PDB entry 6HV9 | electron microscopy, 4.98 A resolution (low resolution: residue-level contacts below are approximate; hydrogen-bond / salt-bridge calls are withheld) | chains 4 and 7 of the 16 polymer chains in the assembly

[Chain 4]
Name: DNA replication licensing factor MCM4
Organism: Saccharomyces cerevisiae
Notes: EC 3.6.4.12
UniProt: P30665 (MCM4_YEAST); residues 1-933 here = UniProt positions 1-933
Sequence (933 residues; numbered 1 to 933; the number before each row is that of its first residue):
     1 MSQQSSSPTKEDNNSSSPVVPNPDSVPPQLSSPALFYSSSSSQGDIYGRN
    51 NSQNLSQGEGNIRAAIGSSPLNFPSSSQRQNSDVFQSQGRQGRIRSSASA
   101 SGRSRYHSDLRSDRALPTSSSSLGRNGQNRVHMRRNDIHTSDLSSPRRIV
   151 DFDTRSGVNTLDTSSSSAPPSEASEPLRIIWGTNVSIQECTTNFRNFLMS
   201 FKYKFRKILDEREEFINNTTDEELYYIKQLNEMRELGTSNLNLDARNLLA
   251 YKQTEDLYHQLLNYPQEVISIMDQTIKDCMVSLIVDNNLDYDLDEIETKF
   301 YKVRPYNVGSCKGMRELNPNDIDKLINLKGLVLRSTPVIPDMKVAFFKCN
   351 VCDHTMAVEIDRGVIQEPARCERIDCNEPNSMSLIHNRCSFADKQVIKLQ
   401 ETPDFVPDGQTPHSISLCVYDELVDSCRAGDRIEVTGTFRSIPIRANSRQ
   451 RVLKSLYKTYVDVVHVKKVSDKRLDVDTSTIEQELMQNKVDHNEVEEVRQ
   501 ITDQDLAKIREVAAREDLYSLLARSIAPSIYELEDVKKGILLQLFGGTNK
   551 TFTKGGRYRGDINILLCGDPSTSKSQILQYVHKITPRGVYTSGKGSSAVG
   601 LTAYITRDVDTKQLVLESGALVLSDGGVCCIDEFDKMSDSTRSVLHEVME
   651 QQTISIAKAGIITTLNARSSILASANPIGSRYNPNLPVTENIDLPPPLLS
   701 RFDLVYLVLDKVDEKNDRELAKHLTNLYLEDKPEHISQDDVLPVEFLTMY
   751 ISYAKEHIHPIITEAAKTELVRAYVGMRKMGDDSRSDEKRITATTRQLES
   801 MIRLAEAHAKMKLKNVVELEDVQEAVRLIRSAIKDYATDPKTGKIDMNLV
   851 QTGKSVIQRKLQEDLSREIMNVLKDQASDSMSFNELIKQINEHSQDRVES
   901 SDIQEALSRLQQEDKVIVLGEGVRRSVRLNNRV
Not modelled in the structure: 1-176, 213-220, 239-240, 300-309, 406-410, 470-484, 486-500, 502, 600, 733-738, 783-792, 839-933
Swiss-Prot annotation at these positions:
  - motif: Ser700 to Asp703 (Arginine finger)
  - binding site (ATP): Gly568 to Ser575
  - modified residue (Phosphoserine): Ser52, Ser56, Ser69
  - mutagenesis: Lys574 (K574A: Loss of MCM2-7 complex helicase activity)

[Chain 7]
Name: DNA replication licensing factor MCM7
Organism: Saccharomyces cerevisiae
Notes: EC 3.6.4.12
UniProt: P38132 (MCM7_YEAST); residue numbers follow UniProt; this construct covers 1-845
Sequence (845 residues; numbered 1 to 845; the number before each row is that of its first residue):
     1 MSAALPSIQLPVDYNNLFNEITDFLVTFKQDTLSSDATRNENEDENLDAE
    51 NIEQHLLEKGPKYMAMLQKVANRELNSVIIDLDDILQYQNEKFLQGTQAD
   101 DLVSAIQQNANHFTELFCRAIDNNMPLPTKEIDYKDDVLDVILNQRRLRN
   151 ERMLSDRTNEIRSENLMDTTMDPPSSMNDALREVVEDETELFPPNLTRRY
   201 FLYFKPLSQNCARRYRKKAISSKPLSVRQIKGDFLGQLITVRGIITRVSD
   251 VKPAVEVIAYTCDQCGYEVFQEVNSRTFTPLSECTSEECSQNQTKGQLFM
   301 STRASKFSAFQECKIQELSQQVPVGHIPRSLNIHVNGTLVRSLSPGDIVD
   351 VTGIFLPAPYTGFKALKAGLLTETYLEAQFVRQHKKKFASFSLTSDVEER
   401 VMELITSGDVYNRLAKSIAPEIYGNLDVKKALLLLLVGGVDKRVGDGMKI
   451 RGDINVCLMGDPGVAKSQLLKAICKISPRGVYTTGKGSSGVGLTAAVMKD
   501 PVTDEMILEGGALVLADNGICCIDEFDKMDESDRTAIHEVMEQQTISISK
   551 AGINTTLNARTSILAAANPLYGRYNPRLSPLDNINLPAALLSRFDILFLM
   601 LDIPSRDDDEKLAEHVTYVHMHNKQPDLDFTPVEPSKMREYIAYAKTKRP
   651 VMSEAVNDYVVQAYIRLRQDSKREMDSKFSFGQATPRTLLGIIRLSQALA
   701 KLRLADMVDIDDVEEALRLVRVSKESLYQETNKSKEDESPTTKIFTIIKK
   751 MLQETGKNTLSYENIVKTVRLRGFTMLQLSNCIQEYSYLNVWHLINEGNT
   801 LKFVDDGTMDTDQEDSLVSTPKLAPQTTASANVSAQDSDIDLQDA
Not modelled in the structure: 1-3, 32-58, 78-82, 145-191, 216-222, 361-367, 391-393, 442-444, 465, 478-479, 495-496, 504-505, 519-521, 562, 730-845
Swiss-Prot annotation at these positions:
  - motif: Ser592 to Asp595 (Arginine finger)
  - binding site (ATP): Tyr423, Gly463, Ala465, Lys466, Ser467, Asn568, Arg593, Arg687
  - modified residue: Thr811 (Phosphothreonine), Ser819 (Phosphoserine), Ser838 (Phosphoserine)
  - mutagenesis: Lys466 (K466A: Loss of MCM2-7 complex helicase activity)

[Chain 4 / chain 7 interface]
Contacting residue pairs (54; chain 4 residue first):
  Asn184(4) with Val141(7)
  Asp256(4) with Tyr134(7)
  His259(4) with Tyr134(7)
  Asn263(4) with Arg303(7)
  Arg315(4) with Asp250(7); Val251(7); Gln311(7); Arg341(7)
  Leu317(4) with Arg341(7)
  Asn318(4) with Arg341(7)
  Pro319(4) with Pro253(7)
  Ile322(4) with Arg303(7); Phe307(7)
  Asp323(4) with Thr302(7); Arg303(7)
  Arg334(4) with Gly552(7)
  Gln400(4) with Thr555(7)
  Pro443(4) with Met300(7)
  Arg451(4) with Pro280(7)
  Val452(4) with Phe278(7)
  Leu453(4) with Arg276(7); Thr277(7); Phe278(7)
  Lys454(4) with Arg276(7); Thr277(7)
  Ser455(4) with Val255(7); Arg276(7)
  Leu456(4) with Lys252(7); Pro253(7); Val255(7); Phe310(7)
  Tyr457(4) with Pro253(7); Val255(7); Phe278(7)
  Thr459(4) with Pro253(7)
  Ser571(4) with Lys672(7); Ala684(7); Thr685(7); Pro686(7)
  Gln576(4) with Met448(7)
  Val609(4) with Met506(7); Ala551(7)
  Ser680(4) with Gln683(7)
  Arg681(4) with Met675(7); Gln683(7)
  Asp710(4) with Lys672(7); Met675(7); Gln683(7)
  Asp717(4) with Ile665(7); Arg668(7)
  Lys722(4) with Val661(7)
  Thr725(4) with Asn657(7); Val661(7)
  Leu729(4) with Met652(7)
Interface residues without a listed pair, chain 4 (50 interface residues in all): Trp181, Gln260, Tyr264, Glu316, Leu333, Arg362, Thr411, Pro412, Ser441, Pro570, Lys594, Val712, Glu714, Arg718, Ala721, Leu724, Tyr728, Asp731, Lys732
Interface residues without a listed pair, chain 7 (47 interface residues in all): Lys135, Val138, Ser249, Ala254, Ile258, Gly266, Ser275, Phe299, Gly445, Leu508, Glu531, Ile553, Ile693

[In short]
50 residues of chain 4 face 47 of chain 7 across their interface. UniProt lists 8 ATP-binding residues and one
mutagenesis site on chain 4; 8 ATP-binding residues and one mutagenesis site on chain 7.
Here chain 4 is DNA replication licensing factor MCM4 and chain 7 is DNA replication licensing factor MCM7,
both from Saccharomyces cerevisiae. Entry 6HV9 (S. cerevisiae CMG-Pol epsilon-DNA) was determined by electron
microscopy together with 6HV8 from the same study.
